PDB entry 9C77 | electron microscopy, 3.20 A resolution | chains A and B of the 9 polymer chains in the assembly

Chain A (and B):
Molecule: Adenosine deaminase domain-containing protein
Organism: Bacteroidales bacterium
Notes: chain B of this document is another copy of the same molecule, construct and numbering; everything in this record applies to it too
Reference sequence: A0A3C0QUR5 (A0A3C0QUR5_9BACT); numbering as in UniProt (aligned over 1-600)
Amino-acid sequence (600 residues; each row starts with the number of its first residue):
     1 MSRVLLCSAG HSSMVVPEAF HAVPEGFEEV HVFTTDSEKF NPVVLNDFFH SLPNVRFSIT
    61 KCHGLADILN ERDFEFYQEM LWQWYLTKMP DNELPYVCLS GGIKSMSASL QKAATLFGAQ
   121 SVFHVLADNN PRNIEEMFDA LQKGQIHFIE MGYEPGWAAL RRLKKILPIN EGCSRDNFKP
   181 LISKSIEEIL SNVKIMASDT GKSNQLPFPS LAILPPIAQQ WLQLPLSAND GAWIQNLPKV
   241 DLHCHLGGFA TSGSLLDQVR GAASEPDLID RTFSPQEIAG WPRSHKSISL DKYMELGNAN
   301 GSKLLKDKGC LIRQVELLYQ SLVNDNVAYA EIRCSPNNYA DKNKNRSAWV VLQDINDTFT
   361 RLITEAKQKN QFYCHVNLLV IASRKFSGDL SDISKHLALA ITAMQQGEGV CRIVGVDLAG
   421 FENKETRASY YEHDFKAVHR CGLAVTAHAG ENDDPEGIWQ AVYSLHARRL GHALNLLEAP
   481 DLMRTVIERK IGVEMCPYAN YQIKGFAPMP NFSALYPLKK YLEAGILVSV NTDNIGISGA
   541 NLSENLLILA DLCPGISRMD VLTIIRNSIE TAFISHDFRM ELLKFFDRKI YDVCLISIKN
Unresolved in the structure: 1, 193-199 (chain B: fully traced)
Bound ions: Mg2+ near Asp533 (its only coordinating residue here)
Small-molecule neighbours:
  - ATP (adenosine-5'-triphosphate), molecule 1: His245, Leu246, Gly247, Gly248, Phe249, Leu290, Met294, Gly297, Asn300, Gly301, Ser302, Ser335, Asn338, Tyr339, Ile381, Ser383, Ala419, His448, Ile537
  - ATP, molecule 2: Ala328, Phe372, Tyr373, Cys374, His375, Glu581, Leu582, Phe585
Reported in the primary citation:
  - binding site for ATP: Tyr373
  - conformationally variable residues (loop rearrangement): His448, Glu451
  - Mg2+ coordination: His243
  - mutagenesis - H243A, W349A: abolished catalytic activity on ATP
  - catalytic residues: His243
  - catalytic residues: His448, Glu451, His472, Asp533 (proposed by the authors, not directly observed)
  - mutagenesis - R161D, K165D, K589D: decreased growth
  - mutagenesis - H243A, M294A, H448A, H472A, D533A: abolished growth
  - mutagenesis - H243A, W349A: abolished catalytic activity on cA6
  - self-association interface (contacts with another copy of this molecule); pairs are residue here / residue on that copy: Trp349-Trp349 (pi stacking)

Chain A / chain B interface:
Contacting residue pairs (107; chain A residue first):
  Leu69(A) with His147(B), hydrogen bond (backbone-side chain)
  Asn70(A) with Ile149(B)
  Glu71(A) with His147(B); Phe148(B); Ile149(B)
  Phe74(A) with Ile149(B), hydrophobic; Glu150(B); Met151(B), hydrophobic
  Ser100(A) with Lys104(B)
  Gly102(A) with Lys104(B)
  Lys104(A) with Leu99(B); Gly101(B), hydrogen bond (side chain-backbone); Gly102(B), hydrogen bond (side chain-backbone); Ile103(B), hydrogen bond (side chain-backbone); Lys104(B); Ser107(B); His124(B), hydrogen bond (backbone-side chain)
  Ser105(A) with His124(B)
  Ala108(A) with Gln111(B), hydrogen bond (backbone-side chain); His124(B); Met151(B), hydrophobic
  Gln111(A) with Ala108(B); Gln111(B)
  Lys112(A) with Gln111(B); Glu154(B)
  His124(A) with Lys104(B); Ser105(B); Ala108(B)
  Leu126(A) with Ile68(B); Leu69(B)
  His147(A) with Leu69(B); Asn70(B)
  Phe148(A) with Glu71(B)
  Ile149(A) with Asn70(B); Glu71(B); Phe74(B), hydrophobic
  Glu150(A) with Glu71(B), hydrogen bond (backbone-side chain)
  Met151(A) with Phe74(B), hydrophobic; Gln78(B); Lys112(B), hydrogen bond (backbone-side chain)
  Tyr153(A) with Leu190(B); Lys194(B)
  Pro155(A) with Leu190(B), hydrophobic
  Ile186(A) with Tyr153(B)
  Ile189(A) with Tyr153(B), hydrophobic
  Leu190(A) with Tyr153(B)
  Thr200(A) with Lys584(B), hydrogen bond (backbone-side chain)
  Ser203(A) with Lys584(B), hydrogen bond
  Asn204(A) with Met580(B); Leu583(B); Lys584(B), hydrogen bond (side chain-backbone)
  Pro209(A) with Gln205(B); Pro207(B); Ser210(B)
  Ser210(A) with Met196(B); Ser203(B); Asn204(B)
  Ala212(A) with Ile213(B), hydrophobic
  Ile213(A) with Asn192(B); Val193(B), hydrophobic; Met196(B), hydrophobic; Ile213(B), hydrophobic
  Pro216(A) with Gly156(B); Trp157(B)
  Gln220(A) with Pro155(B)
  His439(A) with Trp459(B); Tyr463(B)
  Arg440(A) with Trp459(B); Asp481(B)
  Cys441(A) with Arg484(B)
  Gly442(A) with Glu488(B)
  Glu456(A) with Arg440(B), salt bridge
  Trp459(A) with His439(B); Arg440(B)
  Tyr463(A) with His439(B); His466(B), hydrogen bond (backbone-side chain)
  His466(A) with Tyr463(B), hydrogen bond (side chain-backbone); His466(B); Arg489(B), hydrogen bond (backbone-side chain)
  Arg468(A) with Glu488(B), salt bridge; Arg489(B)
  Arg484(A) with Cys441(B), hydrogen bond (side chain-backbone); Gly442(B)
  Ile487(A) with His576(B)
  Glu488(A) with Arg468(B), salt bridge
  Arg489(A) with His466(B); Arg468(B)
  Lys490(A) with Glu570(B)
  Ala524(A) with His576(B), hydrogen bond (backbone-side chain)
  Gly525(A) with His576(B)
  Glu570(A) with Lys490(B), hydrogen bond (backbone-side chain)
  His576(A) with Ile487(B); Ala524(B), hydrogen bond (side chain-backbone); Gly525(B)
  Asp577(A) with Glu523(B)
  Lys584(A) with Asn204(B); Gln205(B); Leu206(B)
  Phe585(A) with Asn204(B)
  Asp587(A) with Asn204(B); Gln205(B)
  Arg588(A) with Met196(B), hydrogen bond (side chain-backbone); Asp199(B), hydrogen bond (side chain-backbone); Thr200(B); Ser203(B), hydrogen bond; Asn204(B)
  Tyr591(A) with Met196(B)
Also at the interface, not in a pair above, chain A (70 interface residues in all): Gln78, Leu99, Ile103, Ser109, Gly152, Glu154, Gly201, Gln205, Leu206, Leu214, Lys436, Asp481, Glu523, Arg579
Also at the interface, not in a pair above, chain B (69 interface residues in all): Ser100, Ile186, Ala212, Glu456, Thr485, Asp577

In short:
70 residues of chain A and 69 residues of chain B are in contact; the contacts include 21 hydrogen bonds and 3
salt bridges. Polar pairs include Glu456(A)-Arg440(B), Arg468(A)-Glu488(B) and Leu69(A)-His147(B). The paper
reports catalytic residues His243(A), His448(A) and Glu451(A) among others; H243A, M294A and H448A of chain A,
among others, abolish growth; 9 substitutions were tested in all.
Both chains are Adenosine deaminase domain-containing protein (Bacteroidales bacterium). Entry 9C77 (cryoEM
structure of CRISPR associated effector, CARF-Adenosine deaminase 1, Cad1, in cA4 bound form with ATP) was
determined by electron microscopy, deposited together with 9C68 and 9C69.
